PDB entry 6CTJ | X-ray diffraction, 2.10 A resolution | chains T and A of the 4 polymer chains in the assembly

[Chain T]
Molecule: 16-nt DNA strand
Sequence (16 nucleotides; row label = number of the first residue in the row):
     1 CCGACAGCGC ATCAGC

[Chain A]
Protein: DNA polymerase beta
Organism: Homo sapiens
Notes: EC 2.7.7.7, 4.2.99.-
UniProtKB: P06746 (DPOLB_HUMAN); residue numbers follow UniProt; this construct covers 1-335
Amino-acid sequence (335 residues; numbered 1 to 335; the number before each row is that of its first residue):
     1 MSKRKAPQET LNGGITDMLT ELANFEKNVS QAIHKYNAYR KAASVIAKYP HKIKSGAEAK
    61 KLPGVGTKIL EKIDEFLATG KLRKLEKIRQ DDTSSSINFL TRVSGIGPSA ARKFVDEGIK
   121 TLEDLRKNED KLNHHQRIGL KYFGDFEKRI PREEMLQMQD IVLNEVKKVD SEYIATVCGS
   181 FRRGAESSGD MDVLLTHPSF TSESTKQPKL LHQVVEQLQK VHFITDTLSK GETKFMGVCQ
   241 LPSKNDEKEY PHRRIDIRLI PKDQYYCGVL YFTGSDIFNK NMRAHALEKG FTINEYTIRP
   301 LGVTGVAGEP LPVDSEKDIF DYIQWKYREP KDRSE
Unresolved in the structure: 1-9
Differences from the reference sequence: conflict Leu70 (Ala in P06746)
Ion coordination: Na+ site 1: Lys60, Val65; Na+ site 2: Thr101, Val103 (shared with 1 residue of chain P); Mg2+: Asp190, Asp192 (together with FDV)
Small-molecule neighbours: FDV (5'-O-[(R)-hydroxy({(R)-hydroxy[(1S)-1-phosphonoethyl]phosphoryl}oxy)phosphoryl]thymidine): Arg149, Gly179, Ser180, Arg183, Ser188, Gly189, Asp190, Asp192, Tyr271, Phe272, Thr273, Gly274, Ser275, Asp276, Asn279
Curated features (UniProtKB/Swiss-Prot):
  - region: Arg183 to Asp192 (DNA-binding)
  - active site: Lys72 (Nucleophile)
  - binding site (K(+)): Lys60, Leu62, Val65, Thr101, Val103, Ile106
  - binding site (Na(+)): Lys60, Leu62, Val65, Thr101, Val103, Ile106
  - binding site (dATP): Arg149, Ser180, Arg183, Gly189, Asp190
  - binding site (dCTP): Arg149, Ser180, Arg183, Gly189, Asp190
  - binding site (dGTP): Arg149, Ser180, Arg183, Gly189, Asp190, Asp192
  - binding site (dTTP): Arg149, Ser180, Arg183, Gly189, Asp190
  - binding site (Mg(2+)): Asp190, Asp192, Asp256
  - modified residue: Lys72 (N6-acetyllysine), Arg83 (Omega-N-methylarginine), Arg152 (Omega-N-methylarginine)
  - cross-link (Glycyl lysine isopeptide (Lys-Gly)): Lys41 (interchain with G-Cter in ubiquitin), Lys61 (interchain with G-Cter in ubiquitin), Lys81 (interchain with G-Cter in ubiquitin)
Reported in the primary citation:
  - conformationally variable residues (side-chain flip): Arg254

[How chain T and chain A interact]
Contacting residue pairs (28; chain T residue first):
  DC5(T) - His34(A)  stacking on the base
  DA6(T) - Lys280(A)  salt bridge to the phosphate
  DA6(T) - Arg283(A)  hydrogen bond to the base
  DA6(T) - Ala284(A)  sugar contact
  DA6(T) - Leu287(A)  phosphate contact
  DG7(T) - Tyr271(A)  base contact
  DG7(T) - Arg283(A)  hydrogen bond to the sugar
  DG7(T) - Leu287(A)  phosphate contact
  DG7(T) - Thr292(A)  hydrogen bond to the phosphate
  DG7(T) - Ile293(A)  sugar contact
  DG7(T) - Asn294(A)  phosphate contact
  DC8(T) - Asn294(A)  hydrogen bond to the phosphate
  DC8(T) - Glu295(A)  sugar contact
  DC8(T) - Tyr296(A)  phosphate contact
  DC8(T) - Arg299(A)  salt bridge to the phosphate
  DG9(T) - Thr233(A)  phosphate contact
  DG9(T) - Lys234(A)  hydrogen bond to the base
  DG9(T) - Arg258(A)  sugar contact
  DG9(T) - Glu295(A)  sugar contact
  DG9(T) - Tyr296(A)  hydrogen bond to the phosphate
  DC10(T) - Ser229(A)  phosphate contact
  DC10(T) - Lys230(A)  hydrogen bond to the phosphate
  DC10(T) - Gly231(A)  phosphate contact
  DC10(T) - Glu232(A)  hydrogen bond to the phosphate
  DC10(T) - Thr233(A)  hydrogen bond to the phosphate
  DC10(T) - Lys234(A)  hydrogen bond to the phosphate
  DA11(T) - Ser229(A)  phosphate contact
  DA11(T) - Lys230(A)  hydrogen bond to the phosphate
Also at the interface, not in a pair above, chain T (8 interface residues in all): DT12
Also at the interface, not in a pair above, chain A (22 interface residues in all): Asn133, His134, Leu228

[Overview]
8 residues of chain T face 22 of chain A across their interface, with 11 hydrogen bonds, 2 salt bridges and 1
aromatic stacking contact. Polar pairs include DA6(T)-Arg283(A), DG9(T)-Lys234(A) and DG7(T)-Arg283(A). Chain
A binds compound FDV. The paper reports conformational variability at Arg254(A).
Here chain T is a 16-nt DNA strand and chain A is DNA polymerase beta (Homo sapiens). Entry 6CTJ (Ternary
complex crystal structure of DNA polymerase Beta with a dideoxy terminated primer with CHCH3, beta ...) was
determined by X-ray diffraction, deposited together with 6BEL, 6BEM, 6CR3, 6CR4, 6CR5, 6CR6 and 20 further
entries.
